Entry 3SQW (X-ray diffraction, 1.91 A resolution); this record covers chains A and B.

Chain A:
Name: ATP-dependent RNA helicase MSS116, mitochondrial
Source organism: Saccharomyces cerevisiae S288c
Notes: EC 3.6.4.13
UniProtKB: P15424 (MS116_YEAST); numbering as in UniProt (aligned over 88-664)
Chain sequence (579 residues; row label = number of the first residue in the row):
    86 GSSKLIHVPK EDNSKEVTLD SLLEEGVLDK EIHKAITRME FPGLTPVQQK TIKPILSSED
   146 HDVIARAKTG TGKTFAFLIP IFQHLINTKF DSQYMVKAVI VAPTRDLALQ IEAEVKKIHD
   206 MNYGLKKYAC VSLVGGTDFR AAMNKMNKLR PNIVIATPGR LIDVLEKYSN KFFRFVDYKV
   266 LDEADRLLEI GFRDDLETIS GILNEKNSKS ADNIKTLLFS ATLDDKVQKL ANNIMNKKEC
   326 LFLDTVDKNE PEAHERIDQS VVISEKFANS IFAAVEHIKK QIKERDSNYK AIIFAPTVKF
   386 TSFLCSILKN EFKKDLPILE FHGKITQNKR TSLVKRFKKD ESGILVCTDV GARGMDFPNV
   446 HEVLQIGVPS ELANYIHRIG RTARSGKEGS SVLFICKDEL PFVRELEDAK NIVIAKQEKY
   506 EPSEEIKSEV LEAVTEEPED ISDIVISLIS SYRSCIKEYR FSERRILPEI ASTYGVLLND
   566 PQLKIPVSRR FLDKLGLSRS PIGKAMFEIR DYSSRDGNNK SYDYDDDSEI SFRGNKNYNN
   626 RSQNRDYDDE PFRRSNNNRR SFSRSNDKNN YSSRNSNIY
Unresolved in the structure: 86-87, 596-664
Differences from the reference sequence: expression tag (86-87)
Curated features (UniProtKB/Swiss-Prot):
  - motif: Ser106 to Gln134 (Q motif), Asp267 to Asp270 (DEAD box)
  - binding site (ATP): Ala152 to Thr159
Residues lining bound ligands: AMP-PNP (ANP; phosphoaminophosphonic acid-adenylate ester): Phe126, Pro127, Gly128, Leu129, Thr130, Gln133, Lys153, Thr154, Gly155, Thr156, Gly157, Lys158, Thr159, Phe160, Gln195, Glu199, Glu268, Ala306, Gly439, Asp441, Arg466, Arg469, Ser470
Reported in the primary citation:
  - binding site for AMP-PNP: Phe126
  - binding site for the 10-nt RNA strand (chain B): Pro188, Arg190, Gly220, Gly221, Thr242, Pro243, Gly244, Arg245, Asp248, Phe277, Asp280, Pro381, Thr382, Lys384, Gly408, Arg415, Thr433, Ser532 to Ser539
  - mutagenesis - R415A, T433A: abolished growth
  - mutagenesis - R190A, R245A: decreased growth
  - mutagenesis - T242P, D248V: unchanged growth in response to at 30 degC
  - mutagenesis - D248V: decreased expression
  - mutagenesis - S305F: unchanged growth

Chain B:
Molecule: 10-nt RNA strand
Sequence (10 nucleotides; row label = number of the first residue in the row):
     2 UUUUUUUUUU
Unresolved in the structure: 10-11

Interface between chain A and chain B:
Residue-residue contacts - 39 pairs, chain A then chain B:
  Pro188(A) with U5(B), hydrogen bond to the sugar; U6(B), sugar contact
  Thr189(A) with U5(B), sugar contact; U6(B), phosphate contact
  Arg190(A) with U6(B), hydrogen bond to the phosphate; U7(B), salt bridge to the phosphate; U8(B), salt bridge to the phosphate
  Gly220(A) with U7(B), hydrogen bond to the phosphate; U8(B), phosphate contact
  Gly221(A) with U8(B), hydrogen bond to the phosphate
  Thr242(A) with U6(B), phosphate contact; U7(B), hydrogen bond to the phosphate
  Pro243(A) with U6(B), sugar contact
  Gly244(A) with U6(B), hydrogen bond to the sugar; U7(B), sugar contact
  Arg245(A) with U7(B), hydrogen bond to the sugar; U8(B), salt bridge to the phosphate
  Asp248(A) with U7(B), hydrogen bond to the sugar
  Arg271(A) with U4(B), hydrogen bond to the base; U5(B), base contact
  Phe277(A) with U5(B), base contact; U6(B), sugar contact
  Pro381(A) with U4(B), sugar contact
  Thr382(A) with U4(B), phosphate contact
  Val383(A) with U4(B), hydrogen bond to the phosphate; U5(B), phosphate contact
  Lys384(A) with U3(B), salt bridge to the phosphate
  His407(A) with U5(B), phosphate contact
  Gly408(A) with U5(B), hydrogen bond to the phosphate
  Arg415(A) with U6(B), salt bridge to the phosphate
  Thr433(A) with U4(B), hydrogen bond to the phosphate; U5(B), hydrogen bond to the phosphate
  Asp434(A) with U4(B), sugar contact
  Val435(A) with U4(B), sugar contact; U5(B), phosphate contact
  Ser532(A) with U3(B), phosphate contact
  Ser535(A) with U3(B), sugar contact
  Ser536(A) with U3(B), sugar contact
  Ser539(A) with U3(B), hydrogen bond to the base
Interface residues without a listed pair, chain A (31 interface residues in all): Val219, Thr222, Asp280, Ser455, Ile531
Interface residues without a listed pair, chain B (7 interface residues in all): U2

Summary:
Chain A and chain B form an interface of 31 and 7 residues respectively, with 14 hydrogen bonds and 5 salt
bridges. Polar contacts include Arg271(A)-U4(B), Ser539(A)-U3(B) and Pro188(A)-U5(B). From the paper: a
binding site for the 10-nt RNA strand (chain B) at Pro188(A), Arg190(A) and Gly220(A) among others; R415A and
T433A of chain A abolish growth; 7 substitutions were tested in all.
Here chain A is ATP-dependent RNA helicase MSS116, mitochondrial (Saccharomyces cerevisiae S288c) and chain B
is a 10-nt RNA strand. Entry 3SQW (Structure of Mss116p (NTE deletion) bound to ssRNA and AMP-PNP) was
determined by X-ray diffraction, deposited together with 3SQX.
